Entry 4R25 (X-ray diffraction, 2.52 A resolution); this record covers chain A.

# Chain A
Name: Nitrogen regulatory PII-like protein
Source organism: Bacillus subtilis subsp. subtilis
Notes: fragment: GlnK, B. subtilis
Reference sequence: Q07428 (NRGB_BACSU); residues 10-121 here correspond to UniProt positions 5-116 (UniProt number = residue number - 5)
Sequence (114 residues; row label = number of the first residue in the row):
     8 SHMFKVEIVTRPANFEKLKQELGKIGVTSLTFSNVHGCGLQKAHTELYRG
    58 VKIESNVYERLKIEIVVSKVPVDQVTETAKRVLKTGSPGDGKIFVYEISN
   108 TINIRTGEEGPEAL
Construct notes: expression tag (8-9)
Bound ions: Zn2+ site 1: K12, E14, E71; Zn2+ site 2 near H43 (its only coordinating residue here); Zn2+ site 3 near H51 (its only coordinating residue here); Zn2+ site 4 near E61 (its only coordinating residue here)
Reported in the primary citation:
  - mutagenesis - Q27R/E28R: abolished binding to TnrA

# Summary
K12, E14 and E71 form the Zn2+ site 1. The paper reports that Q27R/E28R abolish binding to TnrA.
Chain A is Nitrogen regulatory PII-like protein (Bacillus subtilis subsp. subtilis); the structure, Structure
of B. subtilis GlnK, was determined by X-ray diffraction (same publication as 4RX6, 4R22, 4R24, 4R4E and
4S0R).
